8YKA - chains A and F of the 9 polymer chains in the assembly; structure by electron microscopy, 3.45 A resolution.

Chain A (and F):
Name: Transitional endoplasmic reticulum ATPase
Organism: Homo sapiens
Notes: EC 3.6.4.6; chain F of this document is another copy of the same molecule, construct and numbering; everything in this record applies to it too
Reference sequence: P55072 (TERA_HUMAN); numbering as in UniProt (aligned over 12-775)
Chain sequence (764 residues; numbered 12 to 775; the number before each row is that of its first residue):
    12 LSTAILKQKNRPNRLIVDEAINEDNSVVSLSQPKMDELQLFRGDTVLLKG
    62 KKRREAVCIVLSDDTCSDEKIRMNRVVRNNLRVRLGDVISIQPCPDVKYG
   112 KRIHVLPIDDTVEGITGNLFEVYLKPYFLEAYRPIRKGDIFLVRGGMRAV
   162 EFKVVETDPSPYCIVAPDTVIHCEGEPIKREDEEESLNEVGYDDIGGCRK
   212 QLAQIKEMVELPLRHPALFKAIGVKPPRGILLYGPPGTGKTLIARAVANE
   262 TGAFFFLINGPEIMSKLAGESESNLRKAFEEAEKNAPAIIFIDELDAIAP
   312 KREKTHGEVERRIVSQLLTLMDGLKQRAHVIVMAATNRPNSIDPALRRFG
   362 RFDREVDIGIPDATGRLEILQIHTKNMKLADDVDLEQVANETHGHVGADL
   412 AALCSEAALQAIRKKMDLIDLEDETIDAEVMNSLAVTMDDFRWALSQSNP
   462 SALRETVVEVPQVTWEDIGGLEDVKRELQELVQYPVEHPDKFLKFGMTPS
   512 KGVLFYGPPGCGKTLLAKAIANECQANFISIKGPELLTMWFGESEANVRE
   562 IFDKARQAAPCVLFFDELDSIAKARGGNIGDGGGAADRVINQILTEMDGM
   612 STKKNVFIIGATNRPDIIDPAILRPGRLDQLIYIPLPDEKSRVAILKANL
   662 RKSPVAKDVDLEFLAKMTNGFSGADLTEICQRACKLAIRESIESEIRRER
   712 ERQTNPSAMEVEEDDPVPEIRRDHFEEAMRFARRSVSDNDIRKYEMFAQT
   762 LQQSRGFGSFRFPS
Swiss-Prot annotation at these positions:
  - binding site (ATP): P247 to L253, N348, H384, G521 to L526
  - modified residue: S13 (Phosphoserine), S37 (Phosphoserine), K315 (N6,N6,N6-trimethyllysine), T436 (Phosphothreonine), S462 (Phosphoserine), K502 (N6-acetyllysine), K505 (N6-acetyllysine), K668 (N6-acetyllysine), S702 (Phosphoserine), K754 (N6-acetyllysine), S770 (Phosphoserine), S775 (Phosphoserine)
  - cross-link: K18 (Glycyl lysine isopeptide (Lys-Gly) (interchain with G-Cter in SUMO2))
  - natural variant: R95 (R95G: In IBMPFD1), G97 (G97E: In CMT2Y), I126 (I126F: In IBMPFD1; uncertain significance), R155 (R155C: In IBMPFD1; R155H: In FTDALS6 and IBMPFD1; R155L: In IBMPFD1; R155P: In IBMPFD1; R155S: In IBMPFD1), R159 (R159G: In FTDALS6; R159H: In IBMPFD1), A160 (A160T: In IBMPFD1; uncertain significance), E185 (E185K: In CMT2Y), R191 (R191Q: In FTDALS6 and IBMPFD1), L198 (L198W: In IBMPFD1), A232 (A232E: In IBMPFD1), I254 (I254F: In IBMPFD1; uncertain significance), I369 (I369T: In IBMPFD1; uncertain significance), 2 further natural variant entries in UniProt
  - mutagenesis: F52 to D55 (Abolishes interaction with NPLOC4; when associated with A-110), R53 (R53A: Minor effect on affinity for ATP and ADP), R86 (R86A: Strongly increased affinity for ATP. Strongly reduced affinity for ADP), Y110 (Y110A: Abolishes interaction with NPLOC4; when associated with 52-A--A-55), R113 to H115 (Severely reduced binding to DERL1), F131 (F131R: Severely reduced binding to DERL1), L140 (L140D: Severely reduced binding to DERL1), D179 (D179R: No effect on binding to DERL1), H183 (H183W: Severely reduced binding to DERL1), K251 (K251Q: Impairs ERAD degradation of HMGCR and does not inhibit interaction with RHBDD1; when associated with Q-524), E305 (E305Q: Defect in ubiquitin-dependent protein degradation by the proteasome; when associated with Q-578), K312 (K312A: Does not affect methylation by VCPKMT), 8 further mutagenesis entries in UniProt

Interface between chain A and chain F:
Pairs across the interface - 114 pairs, chain A then chain F:
  E192(A) - K231(F)
  P247(A) - R359(F)
  G248(A) - R359(F)
  P272(A) - S326(F)
  E273(A) - T330(F)
  M275(A) - R323(F)
  S276(A) - E283(F)
  S276(A) - S326(F)
  S276(A) - Q327(F)
  K277(A) - R323(F)  hydrogen bond (backbone-side chain)
  E305(A) - R362(F)  salt bridge
  H317(A) - H317(F)  hydrogen bond (side chain-backbone)
  E402(A) - K614(F)  salt bridge
  A409(A) - F360(F)  hydrophobic
  D410(A) - F360(F)
  S416(A) - V235(F)
  S416(A) - K236(F)
  E417(A) - R365(F)  salt bridge
  I423(A) - I16(F)
  R424(A) - L17(F)
  R424(A) - E218(F)  salt bridge
  K425(A) - T14(F)  hydrogen bond (backbone-side chain)
  K426(A) - S13(F)  hydrogen bond (side chain-backbone)
  K426(A) - T14(F)
  K426(A) - A15(F)
  K426(A) - I16(F)  hydrogen bond (backbone-backbone)
  K426(A) - L17(F)  hydrogen bond (backbone-backbone)
  M427(A) - T14(F)  hydrogen bond (backbone-backbone)
  M427(A) - A15(F)
  M427(A) - I16(F)
  M427(A) - L17(F)  hydrogen bond (backbone-backbone)
  M427(A) - K18(F)  hydrogen bond (backbone-backbone)
  D428(A) - T14(F)  hydrogen bond (backbone-backbone)
  D428(A) - A15(F)
  D428(A) - K18(F)
  L429(A) - L12(F)  hydrophobic
  L429(A) - A15(F)  hydrogen bond (backbone-backbone)
  L429(A) - K18(F)
  I430(A) - L12(F)  hydrophobic
  I430(A) - A15(F)  hydrogen bond (backbone-backbone)
  I430(A) - I16(F)
  I430(A) - L17(F)
  I430(A) - K18(F)  hydrogen bond (backbone-backbone)
  D431(A) - I16(F)
  D431(A) - K18(F)
  D431(A) - Q19(F)
  D431(A) - K20(F)
  L432(A) - K18(F)  hydrogen bond (backbone-backbone)
  L432(A) - R225(F)
  L432(A) - H226(F)  hydrogen bond (backbone-side chain)
  I437(A) - I16(F)  hydrophobic
  I437(A) - L229(F)  hydrophobic
  D438(A) - L12(F)
  E440(A) - L12(F)  hydrogen bond (side chain-backbone)
  E440(A) - S13(F)
  V441(A) - L12(F)
  M442(A) - L229(F)  hydrophobic
  M442(A) - A232(F)  hydrophobic
  S444(A) - S13(F)  hydrogen bond (backbone-side chain)
  L445(A) - I233(F)  hydrophobic
  S457(A) - K615(F)
  N460(A) - R567(F)
  N460(A) - K615(F)
  S462(A) - F360(F)
  L464(A) - R567(F)
  R465(A) - R560(F)
  R465(A) - E607(F)  salt bridge
  P545(A) - N602(F)
  P545(A) - T606(F)
  L548(A) - A597(F)  hydrophobic
  T549(A) - N602(F)  hydrogen bond
  F552(A) - R599(F)
  A585(A) - A597(F)  hydrophobic
  G587(A) - G593(F)
  G587(A) - G594(F)
  G587(A) - G595(F)
  G591(A) - D592(F)
  G591(A) - G593(F)
  D592(A) - D592(F)
  S664(A) - G507(F)
  P665(A) - K505(F)
  D671(A) - F773(F)
  F674(A) - F771(F)  hydrophobic
  F674(A) - P774(F)  hydrophobic
  L675(A) - F771(F)  hydrophobic
  M678(A) - F771(F)  hydrophobic
  E689(A) - P636(F)
  Q692(A) - T509(F)
  C695(A) - M508(F)  hydrophobic
  K696(A) - M508(F)
  A698(A) - F506(F)  hydrophobic
  I699(A) - K502(F)
  I699(A) - F503(F)  hydrophobic
  I699(A) - F506(F)  hydrophobic
  R700(A) - E491(F)  salt bridge
  S702(A) - K502(F)
  I703(A) - Y495(F)
  I703(A) - H499(F)
  I703(A) - K502(F)
  E706(A) - K502(F)  salt bridge
  I731(A) - F506(F)  hydrophobic
  R733(A) - F773(F)
  E737(A) - F771(F)
  E737(A) - R772(F)  salt bridge
  E737(A) - F773(F)  hydrogen bond (side chain-backbone)
  M740(A) - F768(F)
  M740(A) - F771(F)  hydrophobic
  R741(A) - G769(F)  hydrogen bond (side chain-backbone)
  R741(A) - R772(F)
  A743(A) - F768(F)
  R744(A) - L762(F)
  R744(A) - S765(F)
  R744(A) - R766(F)
  R745(A) - F768(F)
Other interface residues (no listed pair), chain A (86 interface residues in all): L278, A279, E321, A419, L420, E433, W454, E578, K584, K663, V670, F682, R693, V728, E730, F736, F742
Other interface residues (no listed pair), chain F (76 interface residues in all): L222, E319, R322, L329, S511, E556, D564, Q568, D598, Q603, L605, R635, R638, Q641, G767

Summary:
86 residues of chain A and 76 residues of chain F are in contact; the contacts include 20 hydrogen bonds and 8
salt bridges. Polar pairs include E305(A)-R362(F), E402(A)-K614(F) and E417(A)-R365(F). From UniProt: 15
ATP-binding residues and 24 mutagenesis sites on chain A.
Chain A and chain F are both Transitional endoplasmic reticulum ATPase (Homo sapiens); the structure, Cryo-EM
structure of P97-VCPIP1 complex, was determined by electron microscopy.
